PDB entry 3RD2 | X-ray diffraction, 1.60 A resolution | chain A

Chain A:
Molecule: NFATC2-interacting protein
Source organism: Homo sapiens
Notes: fragment: SUMO-like domain
UniProt: Q8NCF5 (NF2IP_HUMAN); residues 345-419 here = UniProt positions 345-419
Amino-acid sequence (82 residues; row label = number of the first residue in the row):
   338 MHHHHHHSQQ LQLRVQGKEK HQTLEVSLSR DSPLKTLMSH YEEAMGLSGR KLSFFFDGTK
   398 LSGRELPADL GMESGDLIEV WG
Sequence notes: expression tag (338-344)
Curated features (UniProtKB/Swiss-Prot):
  - modified residue (Phosphoserine): Ser369, Ser390

Overview:
Chain A is NFATC2-interacting protein (Homo sapiens); the structure, NIP45 SUMO-like Domain 2, was determined
by X-ray diffraction together with 3RCZ from the same study.
